PDB entry 8APK | electron microscopy, 3.70 A resolution | chains f and r of the 42 polymer chains in the assembly

== Chain f ==
Protein: subunit-f
Organism: Trypanosoma brucei brucei
UniProt: Q57ZE2 (Q57ZE2_TRYB2); residues 1-145 here = UniProt positions 1-145
Sequence (145 residues; each row starts with the number of its first residue):
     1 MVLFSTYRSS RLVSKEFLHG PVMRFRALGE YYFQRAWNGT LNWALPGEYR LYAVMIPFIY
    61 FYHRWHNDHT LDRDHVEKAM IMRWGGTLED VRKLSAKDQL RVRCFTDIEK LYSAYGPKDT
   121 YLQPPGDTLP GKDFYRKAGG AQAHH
Not modelled in the structure: 1, 137-145
Small-molecule neighbours:
  - 1,2-Distearoyl-sn-glycerophosphoethanolamine (3PE): V2, L3, F4, S5, S10, R11, L12
  - 1,2-diacyl-sn-glycero-3-phosphocholine (PC1), molecule 1: A44, L45, P46, L51, Y52, M55, I56, P57, Y60, F61, R64
  - 1,2-diacyl-sn-glycero-3-phosphocholine (PC1), molecule 2: W65, D68, H69

== Chain r ==
Protein: ATPEG4
Organism: Trypanosoma brucei brucei
Sequence (62 residues; row label = number of the first residue in the row):
     1 MLLGGFVPRR FSQFNRDPCW MFFIFSVGFW LGEYPAMMIK YNARDLVYDP HRYVWSHHDD
    61 HH
Small-molecule neighbours:
  - 1,2-Distearoyl-sn-glycerophosphoethanolamine (3PE): P35, M38, I39, N42, A43, R44, L46
  - 1,2-diacyl-sn-glycero-3-phosphocholine (PC1), molecule 1: M1, L2, F23, S26, W30, Y34, M37
  - 1,2-diacyl-sn-glycero-3-phosphocholine (PC1), molecule 2: M21, F22, F25

== Interface between chain f and chain r ==
Residue-residue contacts (68):
  W37(f) - L3(r)
  W37(f) - G4(r)
  G39(f) - M1(r)
  G39(f) - L3(r)
  L41(f) - M1(r)  hydrophobic
  L45(f) - M1(r)  hydrogen bond (backbone-backbone)
  P46(f) - M1(r)  hydrogen bond (backbone-backbone)
  G47(f) - M1(r)
  G47(f) - L2(r)
  G47(f) - L3(r)  hydrogen bond (backbone-backbone)
  G47(f) - G4(r)
  E48(f) - G4(r)
  E48(f) - G5(r)
  Y49(f) - L2(r)  hydrophobic
  Y49(f) - L3(r)
  Y49(f) - G4(r)  hydrogen bond (side chain-backbone)
  Y49(f) - G5(r)
  Y49(f) - F6(r)
  Y49(f) - V7(r)  hydrophobic
  Y49(f) - W20(r)  hydrophobic
  R50(f) - D17(r)  salt bridge
  R50(f) - C19(r)
  R50(f) - W20(r)
  Y52(f) - M1(r)
  A53(f) - F23(r)
  V54(f) - C19(r)  hydrophobic
  P57(f) - F22(r)  hydrophobic
  P57(f) - S26(r)
  F61(f) - S26(r)
  R64(f) - E33(r)  salt bridge
  K78(f) - W55(r)
  K78(f) - D60(r)  salt bridge
  A79(f) - W55(r)  hydrophobic
  M82(f) - W55(r)
  R83(f) - H51(r)  hydrogen bond (backbone-side chain)
  R83(f) - R52(r)
  R83(f) - W55(r)  hydrogen bond (side chain-backbone)
  W84(f) - D49(r)  hydrogen bond
  W84(f) - P50(r)
  W84(f) - H51(r)
  R101(f) - D45(r)  hydrogen bond (side chain-backbone)
  R101(f) - L46(r)
  V102(f) - D49(r)
  C104(f) - K40(r)
  F105(f) - Y48(r)  hydrophobic
  F105(f) - D49(r)
  F105(f) - R52(r)
  D107(f) - Y41(r)
  I108(f) - Y41(r)  hydrophobic
  L111(f) - Y41(r)  hydrophobic
  Y112(f) - Y48(r)
  D119(f) - Y53(r)  hydrogen bond (backbone-side chain)
  T120(f) - R52(r)
  Y121(f) - S56(r)
  Y121(f) - H58(r)
  L122(f) - Y53(r)
  Q123(f) - Y53(r)
  L129(f) - P50(r)
  L129(f) - R52(r)
  L129(f) - Y53(r)  hydrophobic
  P130(f) - P50(r)
  P130(f) - H51(r)
  P130(f) - Y53(r)
  G131(f) - V54(r)
  K132(f) - Y53(r)
  K132(f) - V54(r)
  K132(f) - D59(r)  salt bridge
  Y135(f) - H51(r)  hydrogen bond
Interface residues without a listed pair, chain f (44 interface residues in all): Y32, F58, E109, P124, D127, F134
Interface residues without a listed pair, chain r (32 interface residues in all): F29, V47

== Summary ==
44 residues of chain f face 32 of chain r across their interface; the contacts include 10 hydrogen bonds and 4
salt bridges. Polar pairs include R50(f)-D17(r), R64(f)-E33(r) and K78(f)-D60(r).
1,2-diacyl-sn-glycero-3-phosphocholine is bound between chain f and chain r. Bound to chain f:
1,2-Distearoyl-sn-glycerophosphoethanolamine.
Here chain f is subunit-f and chain r is ATPEG4, both from Trypanosoma brucei brucei. Entry 8APK (rotational
state 3 of the Trypanosoma brucei mitochondrial ATP synthase dimer) was determined by electron microscopy
together with 8AP6, 8AP7, 8AP8, 8AP9, 8APA, 8APB and 7 further entries from the same study.
